PDB entry 3VWU | X-ray diffraction, 3.30 A resolution | chains E and F of the 10 polymer chains in the assembly

[Chain E (and F)]
Protein: Peroxiredoxin-4
From: Mus musculus
Notes: EC 1.11.1.15; chain F of this document is another copy of the same molecule, construct and numbering; everything in this record applies to it too
Reference sequence: O08807 (PRDX4_MOUSE); residues 41-274 here = UniProt positions 41-274
Chain sequence (255 residues; numbered 20 to 274; the number before each row is that of its first residue):
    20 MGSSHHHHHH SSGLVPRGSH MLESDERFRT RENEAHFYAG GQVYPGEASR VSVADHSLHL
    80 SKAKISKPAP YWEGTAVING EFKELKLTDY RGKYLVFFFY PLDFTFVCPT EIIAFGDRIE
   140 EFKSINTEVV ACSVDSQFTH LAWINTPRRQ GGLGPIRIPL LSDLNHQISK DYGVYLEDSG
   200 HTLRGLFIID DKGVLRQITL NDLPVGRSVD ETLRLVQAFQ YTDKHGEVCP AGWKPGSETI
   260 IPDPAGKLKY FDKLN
Unresolved in the structure: 20-77, 249-274 (chain F: 20-78, 249-274)
Sequence notes: expression tag (20-40); engineered mutation Ala-54 (Cys in O08807)
UniProt features mapped onto this chain:
  - active site: Cys-127 (Cysteine sulfenic acid (-SOH) intermediate)
Reported in the primary citation:
  - catalytic residues: Cys-127, Cys-248

[Chain E / chain F interface]
Contacting residue pairs (47; chain E residue first):
  Ile-84(E) / Leu-202(F)  hydrophobic
  Ile-84(E) / Leu-219(F)
  Ile-84(E) / Asp-221(F)
  Ser-85(E) / Asp-221(F)  hydrogen bond
  Cys-127(E) / Cys-248(F)  disulfide
  Leu-202(E) / Ile-84(F)  hydrophobic
  Arg-215(E) / Asn-220(F)
  Arg-215(E) / Asp-221(F)  salt bridge
  Arg-215(E) / Pro-223(F)
  Gln-216(E) / Thr-218(F)
  Gln-216(E) / Leu-219(F)
  Gln-216(E) / Asn-220(F)  hydrogen bond
  Ile-217(E) / Ile-217(F)
  Ile-217(E) / Thr-218(F)
  Ile-217(E) / Leu-219(F)  hydrogen bond (backbone-backbone)
  Thr-218(E) / Gln-216(F)
  Thr-218(E) / Ile-217(F)
  Leu-219(E) / Ile-84(F)
  Leu-219(E) / Gln-216(F)
  Leu-219(E) / Ile-217(F)  hydrogen bond (backbone-backbone)
  Asn-220(E) / Arg-215(F)
  Asn-220(E) / Gln-216(F)  hydrogen bond
  Asp-221(E) / Ile-84(F)
  Asp-221(E) / Ser-85(F)  hydrogen bond
  Asp-221(E) / Arg-215(F)  salt bridge
  Asp-221(E) / Phe-238(F)
  Pro-223(E) / Thr-241(F)
  Pro-223(E) / Glu-246(F)
  Val-224(E) / Arg-233(F)
  Val-224(E) / Leu-234(F)  hydrophobic
  Val-224(E) / Ala-237(F)  hydrophobic
  Val-224(E) / Phe-238(F)  hydrophobic
  Gly-225(E) / Arg-233(F)  hydrogen bond (backbone-side chain)
  Gly-225(E) / Glu-246(F)
  Arg-226(E) / Arg-233(F)
  Ser-227(E) / Glu-230(F)
  Ser-227(E) / Arg-233(F)
  Glu-230(E) / Ser-227(F)
  Glu-230(E) / Glu-230(F)
  Arg-233(E) / Gly-225(F)  hydrogen bond (side chain-backbone)
  Arg-233(E) / Arg-226(F)
  Arg-233(E) / Ser-227(F)
  Ala-237(E) / Val-224(F)  hydrophobic
  Phe-238(E) / Val-224(F)  hydrophobic
  Thr-241(E) / Pro-223(F)
  Cys-248(E) / Cys-127(F)  disulfide
  Cys-248(E) / Thr-129(F)
Also at the interface, not in a pair above, chain E (28 interface residues in all): Phe-125, Val-126, Arg-203, Leu-222, Leu-234, Glu-246
Also at the interface, not in a pair above, chain F (26 interface residues in all): Val-126
Cross-chain cystine bridges: Cys-127(E)/Cys-248(F), Cys-248(E)/Cys-127(F)

[In short]
28 residues of chain E face 26 of chain F across their interface; the contacts include 2 disulfide bonds, 8
hydrogen bonds and 2 salt bridges. Polar contacts include Arg-215(E)/Asp-221(F), Ser-85(E)/Asp-221(F) and
Gln-216(E)/Asn-220(F). UniProt lists active-site residue Cys-127(E) on chain E. From the paper: catalytic
residues Cys-127(E) and Cys-248(E).
Both chains are Peroxiredoxin-4 (Mus musculus). Entry 3VWU (Crystal structure of peroxiredoxin 4 from M.
musculus) was determined by X-ray diffraction (same publication as 3VWV, 3VWW and 3W8J).
